Entry 5U9I (X-ray diffraction, 2.30 A resolution); this record covers chain A.

== Chain A ==
Molecule: Aryl hydrocarbon receptor-interacting protein-like 1 (AIPL1)
From: Homo sapiens
UniProtKB: Q9NZN9 (AIPL1_HUMAN); residue numbers follow UniProt; this construct covers 2-161
Chain sequence (169 residues; each row starts with the number of its first residue; numbers below 1 keep their minus sign (Met-7 is residue -7)):
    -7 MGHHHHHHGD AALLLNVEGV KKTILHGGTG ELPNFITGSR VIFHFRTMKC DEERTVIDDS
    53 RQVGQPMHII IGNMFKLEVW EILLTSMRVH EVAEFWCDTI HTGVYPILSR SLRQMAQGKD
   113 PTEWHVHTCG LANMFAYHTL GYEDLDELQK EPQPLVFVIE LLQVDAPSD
Disordered / not traced: -7 to 9, 160-161
Construct notes: initiating methionine (-7); expression tag (-6 to 1)
Residues lining bound ligands: farnesyl (FAR): Phe35, Phe37, Met59, Ile61, Trp72, Leu75, Leu100, Ser103, Leu104, Met107, Phe149, Ile151

== Overview ==
Ligands of chain A: farnesyl.
Chain A is Aryl hydrocarbon receptor-interacting protein-like 1 (AIPL1) (Homo sapiens); the structure, Crystal
structure of the FKBP domain of human aryl hydrocarbon receptor-interacting protein-like 1 (AIPL1) complexed
with ..., was determined by X-ray diffraction together with 5U9A, 5U9J and 5U9K from the same study.
